PDB entry 8I9P | electron microscopy, 3.00 A resolution | chains C1 and Le of the 33 polymer chains in the assembly

Chain C1:
Molecule: 3341-nt RNA strand
From: Chaetomium thermophilum
Sequence (3341 nucleotides; numbered 1 to 3341; the number before each row is that of its first residue):
     1 GGUUGACCUCGGAUCAGGUAGGAGGACCCGCUGAACUUAAGCAUAUCAAU
    51 AAGCGGAGGAAAAGAAACCAACAGGGAUUGCCCUAGUAACGGCGAGUGAA
   101 GCGGCAACAGCUCAAAUUUGAAAGCUGGCUUCGGCCCGCGUUGUAAUUUG
   151 GAGAGGAUGCUUUGGGCGAGGCUCCUUCUGAGUUCCCUGGAACGGGACGC
   201 CACAGAGGGUGAGAGCCCCGUAUAGUUGGAAGCCAAGCCUGUGUAAAGCU
   251 CCUUCGACGAGUCGAGUAGUUUGGGAAUGCUGCUCAAAAUGGGAGGUAAA
   301 UUUCUUCUAAAGCUAAAUACCGGCCAGAGACCGAUAGCGCACAAGUAGAG
   351 UGAUCGAAAGAUGAAAAGCACUUUGAAAAGAGGGUUAAAUAGCACGUGAA
   401 AUUGUUGAAAGGGAAGCGCUUGUGACCAGACUUGCGCCCGGCGGAUCAUC
   451 CGGUGUUCUCACCGGUGCACUCCGCCGGGCUCAGGCCAGCAUCGGUUCUG
   501 GCGGGGGGAUAAAGGCCCAGGGAAUGUGGCUCCUCCGGGAGUGUUAUAGC
   551 CCUGGGUGUAAUACCCUCGCCGGGACCGAGGACCGCGCUCUGCAAGGAUG
   601 CUGGCGUAAUGGUCACCAGCGACCCGUCUUGAAACACGGACCAAGGAGUC
   651 AAGGUUUUGCGCGAGUGUUUGGGUGUAAAACCCGCACGCGUAAUGAAAGU
   701 GAACGUAGGUGAGAGCUUCGGCGCAUCAUCGACCGAUCCUGAUGUAUUCG
   751 GAUGGAUUUGAGUAGGAGCGUUAAGCCUUGGACCCGAAAGAUGGUGAACU
   801 AUGCUUGGAUAGGGUGAAGCCAGAGGAAACUCUGGUGGAGGCUCGCAGCG
   851 GUUCUGACGUGCAAAUCGAUCGUCAAAUCUGAGCAUGGGGGCGAAAGACU
   901 AAUCGAACCAUCUAGUAGCUGGUUACCGCCGAAGUUUCCCUCAGGAUAGC
   951 AGUGUCGACCUUCAGUUUUAUGAGGUAAAGCGAAUGAUUAGGGACUCGGG
  1001 GGCGAUUUUUAGCCUUCAUCCAUUCUCAAACUUUAAAUAUGUAAGAAGCC
  1051 CUUGUUACUUAACUGAACGUGGGCAUUCGAAUGUAUCGACACUAGUGGGC
  1101 CAUUUUUGGUAAGCAGAACUGGCGAUGCGGGAUGAACCGAACGCGGGGUU
  1151 AAGGUGCCGGAGUGGACGCUCAUCAGACACCACAAAAGGCGUUAGUACAU
  1201 CUUGACAGCAGGACGGUGGCCAUGGAAGUCGGAAUCCGCUAAGGACUGUG
  1251 UAACAACUCACCUGCCGAAUGUACUAGCCCUGAAAAUGGAUGGCGCUCAA
  1301 GCGUCCCACCCAUACCCCGCCCUCAGGGUAGAAACGAUGCCCUGAGGAGU
  1351 AGGCGGCCGUGGAGGUCAGUGACGAAGCCUAGGGCGUGAGCCCGGGUCGA
  1401 ACGGCCUCUAGUGCAGAUCUUGGUGGUAGUAGCAAAUACUUCAAUGAGAA
  1451 CUUGAAGGACCGAAGUGGGGAAAGGUUCCAUGUGAACAGCGGUUGGACAU
  1501 GGGUUAGUCGAUCCUAAGCCAUAGGGAAGUUCCGUUUCAAAGGGGCACUC
  1551 GUGCCCCGUGUGGCGAAAGGGAAGCCGGUUAAUAUUCCGGCACCUGGAUG
  1601 UGGGUUUUGCGCGGCAACGCAACUGAACGCGGAGACGACGGCGGGGGCCC
  1651 CGGGCAGAGUUCUCUUUUCUUCUUAACGGUCUAUCACCCUGGAAACAGUU
  1701 UGUCUGGAGAUAGGGUUUAAUGGCCGGAAGAGCCCGACACUUCUGUCGGG
  1751 UCCGGUGCGCUCUCGACGUCCCUUGAAAAUCCGCGGGAGGGAAUAAUUCU
  1801 CACGCCAGGUCGUACUCAUAACCGCAGCAGGUCCCCAAGGUGAACAGCCU
  1851 CUGGUUGAUAGAACAAUGUAGAUAAGGGAAGUCGGCAAAAUAGAUCCGUA
  1901 ACUUCGGGAAAAGGAUUGGCUCUAAGGGUUGGGCACGUUGGGCUUUGGGC
  1951 GGACGCCCUGGGAGCAGAGGGCCUCUAGCCGGGCAACCGGCCGGCGGCCC
  2001 UCAGCACCCGGGGUUGAAGCCCUUAGCAGGCUUCGGCCGUCCGGCGUGCG
  2051 GUUAACAACCAACUUAGAACUGGUACGGACAGGGGGAAUCUGACUGUCUA
  2101 AUUAAAACAUAGCAUUGCGAUGGCCAGAAAGUGGUGUUGACGCAAUGUGA
  2151 UUUCUGCCCAGUGCUCUGAAUGUCAAAGUGAAGAAAUUCAACCAAGCGCG
  2201 GGUAAACGGCGGGAGUAACUAUGACUCUCUUAAGGUAGCCAAAUGCCUCG
  2251 UCAUCUAAUUAGUGACGCGCAUGAAUGGAUUAACGAGAUUCCCACUGUCC
  2301 CUAUCUACUAUCUAGCGAAACCACAGCCAAGGGAACGGGCUUGGCAAAAU
  2351 CAGCGGGGAAAGAAGACCCUGUUGAGCUUGACUCUAGUUUGACAUUGUGA
  2401 AAAGACAUAGGAGGUGUAGAAUAGGUGGGAGCUUCGGCGCCAGUGAAAUA
  2451 CCACUACUCCUAUUGUUUUUUUACUUAUUCAAUGAAGCGGGGCUGGACUU
  2501 GCGUCCAACUUCUGGAGUUAAGGUCCUUCGCGGGCCGACCCGGGUUGAAG
  2551 ACAUUGUCAGGUGGGGAGUUUGGCUGGGGCGGCACAUCUGUUAAACCAUA
  2601 ACGCAGGUGUCCUAAGGGGGGCUCAUGGAGAACAGAAAUCUCCAGUAGAA
  2651 CAAAAGGGUAAAAGUCCCCUUGAUUUUGAUUUUCAGUGUGAAUACAAACC
  2701 AUGAAAGUGUGGCCUAUCGAUCCUUUAGUCCCUCGAAAUUUGAGGCUAGA
  2751 GGUGCCAGAAAAGUUACCACAGGGAUAACUGGCUUGUGGCGGCCAAGCGU
  2801 UCAUAGCGACGUCGCUUUUUGAUCCUUCGAUGUCGGCUCUUCCUAUCAUA
  2851 CCGAAGCAGAAUUCGGUAAGCGUUGGAUUGUUCACCCACUAAUAGGGAAC
  2901 GUGAGCUGGGUUUAGACCGUCGUGAGACAGGUUAGUUUUACCCUACUGAU
  2951 GAACUCGUCGCAAUGGUAAUUCAGCUUAGUACGAGAGGAACCGCUGAUUC
  3001 AGAUAAUUGGUUUUUGCGGUUGUCCGACCGGGCAGUGCCGCGAAGCUACC
  3051 AUCUGCUGGAUAAUGGCUGAACGCCUCUAAGUCAGAAUCCAUGCCAGAAC
  3101 GCGACGAUACUACCCGCACGUUGUAGACGUAUAAGAAUAGGCUCCGGCCU
  3151 CGUAUCCUAGCAGGCGAUUCCUCCGCCGGCCUCGAAGUGGCCGUCGGUAA
  3201 UUCGCGUAUUGCAAUUUAGACACGCGCGGGAUCAAAUCCUUUGCAGACGA
  3251 CUUAGAUGUGCGAAAGGGUCCUGUAAGCAGUAGAGUAGCCUUGUUGUUAC
  3301 GAUCUGCUGAGGGUAAGCCCUCCUUCGCCUAGAUUUCCCAG
Disordered / not traced: 1-2, 694-706, 800-905, 987-1028, 1179-1290, 1438-2309, 2327-3111, 3121-3123, 3215-3217, 3239-3330, 3338-3341

Chain Le:
Protein: 60S ribosomal protein L32-like protein
From: Chaetomium thermophilum
UniProtKB: G0S6V4 (G0S6V4_CHATD); numbering as in UniProt (aligned over 1-131)
Sequence (131 residues; row label = number of the first residue in the row):
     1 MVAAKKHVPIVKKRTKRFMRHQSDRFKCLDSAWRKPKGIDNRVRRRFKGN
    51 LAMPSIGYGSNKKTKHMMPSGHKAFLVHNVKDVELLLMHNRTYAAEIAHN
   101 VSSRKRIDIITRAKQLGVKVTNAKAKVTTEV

Interface between chain C1 and chain Le:
Residue-residue contacts - 156 pairs, chain C1 then chain Le:
  A400(C1) - Lys27(Le)  hydrogen bond to the phosphate
  A401(C1) - Lys27(Le)  sugar contact
  A415(C1) - Arg25(Le)  hydrogen bond to the base
  G416(C1) - Asp24(Le)  hydrogen bond to the sugar
  G416(C1) - Arg25(Le)  hydrogen bond to the base
  C417(C1) - Asp24(Le)  sugar contact
  G418(C1) - Asn50(Le)  sugar contact
  G418(C1) - Leu51(Le)  sugar contact
  C419(C1) - Arg14(Le)  salt bridge to the phosphate
  C419(C1) - Lys16(Le)  salt bridge to the phosphate
  U420(C1) - Lys16(Le)  salt bridge to the phosphate
  G429(C1) - Lys124(Le)  phosphate contact
  C431(C1) - Val2(Le)  hydrogen bond to the sugar
  C431(C1) - Ala3(Le)  sugar contact
  C431(C1) - Ser70(Le)  phosphate contact
  U432(C1) - Val2(Le)  sugar contact
  U432(C1) - Ala3(Le)  base contact
  U432(C1) - His72(Le)  hydrogen bond to the base
  U432(C1) - Asn90(Le)  base contact
  U432(C1) - Gly117(Le)  base contact
  U432(C1) - Lys119(Le)  salt bridge to the phosphate
  U433(C1) - Met1(Le)  sugar contact
  U433(C1) - Val2(Le)  hydrogen bond to the sugar
  G434(C1) - Met1(Le)  hydrogen bond to the sugar
  A483(C1) - Met1(Le)  sugar contact
  G484(C1) - Met1(Le)  sugar contact
  G580(C1) - Val8(Le)  phosphate contact
  G580(C1) - Lys63(Le)  salt bridge to the phosphate
  G581(C1) - Lys63(Le)  salt bridge to the phosphate
  G621(C1) - Lys48(Le)  hydrogen bond to the phosphate
  G621(C1) - Gly49(Le)  hydrogen bond to the base
  A622(C1) - Lys48(Le)  sugar contact
  A622(C1) - Gly49(Le)  sugar contact
  C623(C1) - Arg42(Le)  salt bridge to the phosphate
  C624(C1) - Gln22(Le)  hydrogen bond to the phosphate
  C625(C1) - His21(Le)  salt bridge to the phosphate
  C625(C1) - Gln22(Le)  hydrogen bond to the phosphate
  C625(C1) - Asn41(Le)  phosphate contact
  G626(C1) - Gly38(Le)  hydrogen bond to the phosphate
  G626(C1) - Asp40(Le)  phosphate contact
  G626(C1) - Asn41(Le)  hydrogen bond to the phosphate
  U627(C1) - Gly38(Le)  phosphate contact
  C642(C1) - Phe26(Le)  phosphate contact
  C642(C1) - Lys27(Le)  hydrogen bond to the phosphate
  C642(C1) - Cys28(Le)  hydrogen bond to the phosphate
  A643(C1) - Cys28(Le)  phosphate contact
  A925(C1) - Arg34(Le)  salt bridge to the phosphate
  C926(C1) - Trp33(Le)  phosphate contact
  C926(C1) - Arg34(Le)  phosphate contact
  C926(C1) - Lys35(Le)  hydrogen bond to the phosphate
  C926(C1) - Lys37(Le)  salt bridge to the phosphate
  C927(C1) - Trp33(Le)  hydrogen bond to the phosphate
  C927(C1) - Lys35(Le)  phosphate contact
  C927(C1) - Pro54(Le)  phosphate contact
  G928(C1) - Ser55(Le)  phosphate contact
  G928(C1) - Ile56(Le)  hydrogen bond to the phosphate
  A1125(C1) - Ile39(Le)  phosphate contact
  U1126(C1) - Arg44(Le)  salt bridge to the phosphate
  U1126(C1) - Arg45(Le)  salt bridge to the phosphate
  G1127(C1) - Arg45(Le)  salt bridge to the phosphate
  G1127(C1) - Arg46(Le)  hydrogen bond to the sugar
  G1127(C1) - Phe47(Le)  phosphate contact
  C1128(C1) - Phe47(Le)  phosphate contact
  C1128(C1) - Lys48(Le)  hydrogen bond to the phosphate
  G1129(C1) - Lys48(Le)  salt bridge to the phosphate
  C1142(C1) - Arg46(Le)  base contact
  G1143(C1) - Lys13(Le)  base contact
  G1143(C1) - Ser55(Le)  hydrogen bond to the sugar
  G1143(C1) - Gly57(Le)  hydrogen bond to the base
  C1144(C1) - Lys13(Le)  sugar contact
  C1144(C1) - Gly57(Le)  sugar contact
  C1144(C1) - Tyr58(Le)  phosphate contact
  C1320(C1) - Lys13(Le)  hydrogen bond to the base
  C1320(C1) - Asn61(Le)  phosphate contact
  C1321(C1) - Lys13(Le)  hydrogen bond to the sugar
  C1321(C1) - Ile56(Le)  hydrogen bond to the sugar
  C1321(C1) - Gly57(Le)  base contact
  C1321(C1) - Gly59(Le)  sugar contact
  C1321(C1) - Ser60(Le)  sugar contact
  C1321(C1) - Asn61(Le)  phosphate contact
  C1321(C1) - Lys62(Le)  salt bridge to the phosphate
  C1322(C1) - Ile56(Le)  sugar contact
  C1322(C1) - Lys62(Le)  salt bridge to the phosphate
  G1347(C1) - Ile56(Le)  base contact
  A1348(C1) - Arg46(Le)  hydrogen bond to the sugar
  G1349(C1) - Arg44(Le)  phosphate contact
  G1349(C1) - Arg46(Le)  salt bridge to the phosphate
  U1350(C1) - Ile39(Le)  sugar contact
  U1350(C1) - Arg44(Le)  sugar contact
  A1368(C1) - Lys81(Le)  salt bridge to the phosphate
  G1369(C1) - His78(Le)  sugar contact
  G1369(C1) - Asn79(Le)  hydrogen bond to the phosphate
  G1369(C1) - Lys81(Le)  salt bridge to the phosphate
  U1370(C1) - His78(Le)  sugar contact
  U1370(C1) - Asn79(Le)  phosphate contact
  U1370(C1) - Asn100(Le)  hydrogen bond to the sugar
  U1370(C1) - Val101(Le)  sugar contact
  U1370(C1) - Lys105(Le)  salt bridge to the phosphate
  G1371(C1) - Asn100(Le)  sugar contact
  G1371(C1) - Ser102(Le)  hydrogen bond to the phosphate
  G1371(C1) - Lys105(Le)  salt bridge to the phosphate
  C1373(C1) - Ser102(Le)  sugar contact
  C1373(C1) - Ser103(Le)  phosphate contact
  C1373(C1) - Arg104(Le)  base contact
  G1374(C1) - Ser102(Le)  phosphate contact
  G1374(C1) - Ser103(Le)  hydrogen bond to the phosphate
  G1374(C1) - Lys126(Le)  salt bridge to the phosphate
  A1375(C1) - Asn100(Le)  phosphate contact
  A1376(C1) - His99(Le)  salt bridge to the phosphate
  A1376(C1) - Asn100(Le)  hydrogen bond to the phosphate
  G1384(C1) - Met68(Le)  sugar contact
  G1384(C1) - Pro69(Le)  phosphate contact
  C1385(C1) - Lys12(Le)  salt bridge to the phosphate
  C1385(C1) - His66(Le)  hydrogen bond to the sugar
  C1385(C1) - Met67(Le)  sugar contact
  C1385(C1) - Pro69(Le)  phosphate contact
  G1386(C1) - Lys12(Le)  salt bridge to the phosphate
  G1386(C1) - Arg17(Le)  base contact
  G1386(C1) - Ser60(Le)  phosphate contact
  G1386(C1) - Thr64(Le)  phosphate contact
  G1386(C1) - Lys65(Le)  phosphate contact
  G1386(C1) - His66(Le)  hydrogen bond to the phosphate
  U1387(C1) - Phe18(Le)  sugar contact
  U1387(C1) - Pro54(Le)  sugar contact
  U1387(C1) - Ser55(Le)  sugar contact
  U1387(C1) - Ile56(Le)  base contact
  U1387(C1) - Tyr58(Le)  sugar contact
  U1387(C1) - Gly59(Le)  phosphate contact
  U1387(C1) - Ser60(Le)  hydrogen bond to the phosphate
  U1387(C1) - Lys65(Le)  phosphate contact
  G1388(C1) - Phe18(Le)  sugar contact
  G1388(C1) - Trp33(Le)  phosphate contact
  G1388(C1) - Pro54(Le)  sugar contact
  A1389(C1) - Arg17(Le)  salt bridge to the phosphate
  A1389(C1) - Ala32(Le)  phosphate contact
  A1389(C1) - Trp33(Le)  hydrogen bond to the phosphate
  A1389(C1) - Arg34(Le)  hydrogen bond to the phosphate
  G1390(C1) - Arg17(Le)  hydrogen bond to the base
  G1390(C1) - Ala32(Le)  phosphate contact
  G1390(C1) - Arg34(Le)  salt bridge to the phosphate
  C1392(C1) - Leu76(Le)  phosphate contact
  C1392(C1) - Glu96(Le)  sugar contact
  C1393(C1) - Glu96(Le)  hydrogen bond to the sugar
  C1393(C1) - Ile97(Le)  sugar contact
  C1393(C1) - Ala98(Le)  phosphate contact
  C1393(C1) - His99(Le)  salt bridge to the phosphate
  C1393(C1) - Arg106(Le)  phosphate contact
  C1393(C1) - Asn122(Le)  hydrogen bond to the sugar
  G1394(C1) - His99(Le)  phosphate contact
  G1394(C1) - Arg106(Le)  salt bridge to the phosphate
  G1394(C1) - Asn122(Le)  sugar contact
  A1415(C1) - Arg20(Le)  salt bridge to the phosphate
  A1415(C1) - Gln22(Le)  hydrogen bond to the base
  A1415(C1) - Phe26(Le)  base contact
  A1415(C1) - Cys28(Le)  sugar contact
  A1415(C1) - Leu29(Le)  phosphate contact
Other interface residues (no listed pair), chain C1 (68 interface residues in all): G1145, G1319, A1372, G1395
Other interface residues (no listed pair), chain Le (80 interface residues in all): Ala4, Arg91, Val118, Ala125

Overview:
68 residues of chain C1 face 80 of chain Le across their interface; the contacts include 41 hydrogen bonds and
30 salt bridges. Polar contacts include A415(C1)-Arg25(Le), G416(C1)-Arg25(Le) and U432(C1)-His72(Le).
Chain C1 is a 3341-nt RNA strand and chain Le is 60S ribosomal protein L32-like protein, both from Chaetomium
thermophilum; the structure, Cryo-EM structure of a Chaetomium thermophilum pre-60S ribosomal subunit - State
Mak16, was determined by electron microscopy, deposited together with 8I9T, 8I9V, 8I9W, 8I9X, 8I9Y, 8I9Z and
8IA0.
